4ON0 - chains B and F of the 4 polymer chains in the assembly; structure by X-ray diffraction, 3.00 A resolution.

== Chain B ==
Name: NolR
Source organism: Sinorhizobium fredii
UniProt: Q83TD2 (Q83TD2_RHIFR); residues 1-118 here = UniProt positions 1-118
Amino-acid sequence (118 residues; numbered 1 to 118; the number before each row is that of its first residue):
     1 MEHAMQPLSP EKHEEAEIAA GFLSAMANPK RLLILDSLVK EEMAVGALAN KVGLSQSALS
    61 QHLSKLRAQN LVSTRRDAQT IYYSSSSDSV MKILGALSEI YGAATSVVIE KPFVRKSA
Disordered / not traced: 1-5, 103-118
From the paper describing this entry:
  - binding site for the 22-nt DNA strand: Gln-56
  - binding site for the 22-nt DNA strand (chain F): Gln-56
  - conformationally variable residues (side-chain flip): Gln-56
  - mutagenesis - Q56A: unchanged binding to the 22-nt DNA strand

== Chain F ==
Molecule: 22-nt DNA strand
Sequence (22 nucleotides; row label = number of the first residue in the row):
     1 ATTAACATCA GGGTTCTCTA AT
Disordered / not traced: 1

== Chain B / chain F interface ==
Contacting residue pairs (21):
  Ala-44(B) / DC6(F)  phosphate contact
  Val-45(B) / DC6(F)  hydrogen bond to the phosphate
  Val-45(B) / DA7(F)  phosphate contact
  Gly-46(B) / DC6(F)  hydrogen bond to the phosphate
  Gln-56(B) / DC6(F)  base contact
  Gln-56(B) / DA7(F)  hydrogen bond to the base
  Ser-57(B) / DT8(F)  hydrogen bond to the base
  Ser-57(B) / DC9(F)  base contact
  Ser-60(B) / DA7(F)  hydrogen bond to the phosphate
  Ser-60(B) / DT8(F)  base contact
  Gln-61(B) / DC9(F)  base contact
  Gln-61(B) / DA10(F)  base contact
  Ser-64(B) / DT8(F)  phosphate contact
  Arg-67(B) / DA7(F)  salt bridge to the phosphate
  Arg-67(B) / DT8(F)  salt bridge to the phosphate
  Gln-79(B) / DA4(F)  base contact
  Gln-79(B) / DA5(F)  phosphate contact
  Thr-80(B) / DA5(F)  phosphate contact
  Thr-80(B) / DC6(F)  phosphate contact
  Ile-81(B) / DC6(F)  hydrogen bond to the phosphate
  Tyr-83(B) / DA7(F)  hydrogen bond to the phosphate
Interface residues without a listed pair, chain B (14 interface residues in all): Leu-63

== Summary ==
The interface between chain B and chain F involves 14 residues on one side and 7 on the other, with 7 hydrogen
bonds and 2 salt bridges. Among the polar pairs are Gln-56(B)/DA7(F), Ser-57(B)/DT8(F) and Val-45(B)/DC6(F).
The paper reports a binding site for the 22-nt DNA strand at Gln-56(B); Q56A of chain B leaves binding to the
22-nt DNA strand unchanged.
Here chain B is NolR (Sinorhizobium fredii) and chain F is a 22-nt DNA strand. Entry 4ON0 (Crystal Structure
of NolR from Sinorhizobium fredii in complex with oligo AA DNA) was determined by X-ray diffraction, deposited
together with 4OMY and 4OMZ.
